4UXJ - chains E and F; structure by X-ray diffraction, 3.00 A resolution.

== Chain E (and F) ==
Name: Thymidine kinase
Organism: Leishmania major
Notes: EC 2.7.1.21; chain F of this document is another copy of the same molecule, construct and numbering; everything in this record applies to it too
UniProtKB: Q4QC75 (Q4QC75_LEIMA); residues 2-183 here = UniProt positions 2-183
Chain sequence (191 residues; numbered -7 to 183; the number before each row is that of its first residue; numbers below 1 keep their minus sign (Met-7 is residue -7)):
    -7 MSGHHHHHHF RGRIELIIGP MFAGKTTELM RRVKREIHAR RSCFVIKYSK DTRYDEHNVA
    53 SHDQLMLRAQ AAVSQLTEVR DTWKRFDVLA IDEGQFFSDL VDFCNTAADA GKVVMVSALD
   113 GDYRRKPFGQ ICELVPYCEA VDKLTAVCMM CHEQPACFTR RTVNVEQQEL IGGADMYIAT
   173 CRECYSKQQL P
Not modelled in the structure: -7 to 2, 54-60, 180-183 (chain F: -7 to 2, 48-53, 182-183)
Sequence notes: expression tag (-7 to 1)
Metal / ion sites: Mg2+: Thr18 (together with dTTP); Zn2+: Cys140, Cys143, Cys173, Cys176
Small-molecule neighbours: dTTP (TTP): Pro12, Met13, Phe14, Ala15, Gly16, Lys17, Thr18, Glu85, Gln87, Phe88, Leu111, Asp114, Tyr115, Phe120, Thr151, Arg153, Gln160, Glu161, Leu162, Ile163, Gly164, Tyr169
Reported in the primary citation:
  - catalytic residues: Glu85 (proposed by the authors, not directly observed)

== Interface between chain E and chain F ==
Contacting residue pairs (34):
  Asp112(E) - Val127(F)
  Asp112(E) - Pro128(F)
  Gly113(E) - Pro128(F)
  Arg117(E) - Pro128(F)
  Arg117(E) - Tyr129(F)
  Cys124(E) - Cys124(F)  hydrogen bond (backbone-side chain)
  Cys124(E) - Pro128(F)
  Val127(E) - Asp112(F)
  Val127(E) - Lys135(F)  hydrogen bond (backbone-side chain)
  Pro128(E) - Asp112(F)
  Pro128(E) - Gly113(F)
  Pro128(E) - Arg117(F)
  Pro128(E) - Cys124(F)
  Pro128(E) - Phe150(F)
  Tyr129(E) - Arg117(F)
  Tyr129(E) - Phe150(F)
  Cys130(E) - Lys135(F)  hydrogen bond (backbone-side chain)
  Cys130(E) - Cys149(F)
  Glu131(E) - Cys149(F)  hydrogen bond
  Glu131(E) - Phe150(F)
  Glu131(E) - Arg174(F)
  Lys135(E) - Val127(F)  hydrogen bond (side chain-backbone)
  Lys135(E) - Cys130(F)  hydrogen bond (side chain-backbone)
  Cys149(E) - Glu131(F)
  Phe150(E) - Pro128(F)
  Phe150(E) - Tyr129(F)
  Arg174(E) - Gly4(F)
  Arg174(E) - Arg5(F)
  Arg174(E) - Ile6(F)
  Arg174(E) - Asn97(F)  hydrogen bond
  Arg174(E) - Ala100(F)
  Arg174(E) - Asp101(F)  salt bridge
  Arg174(E) - Tyr129(F)  hydrogen bond (side chain-backbone)
  Arg174(E) - Glu131(F)  salt bridge
Interface residues without a listed pair, chain E (20 interface residues in all): Gly4, Asn97, Lys118, Pro119, Glu125, Val133, Thr137
Interface residues without a listed pair, chain F (26 interface residues in all): Ile10, Lys118, Pro119, Glu125, Val133, Pro147, Cys173

== Summary ==
Chain E and chain F form an interface of 20 and 26 residues respectively, with 8 hydrogen bonds and 2 salt
bridges. Polar pairs include Arg174(E)-Asp101(F), Arg174(E)-Glu131(F) and Cys124(E)-Cys124(F). Ligands of
chain E: dTTP. Cys140(E), Cys143(E), Cys173(E) and Cys176(E) coordinate Zn2+. From the paper: the catalytic
residue Glu85(E).
Both chains are Thymidine kinase (Leishmania major). Entry 4UXJ (Leishmania major Thymidine Kinase in complex
with dTTP) was determined by X-ray diffraction (same publication as 4UXH and 4UXI).
